PDB entry 5D1Z | X-ray diffraction, 3.17 A resolution | chains G and J of the 10 polymer chains in the assembly

[Chain G]
Protein: Y10 Heavy Chain
Source organism: Homo sapiens
Chain sequence (264 residues; row label = number of the first residue in the row):
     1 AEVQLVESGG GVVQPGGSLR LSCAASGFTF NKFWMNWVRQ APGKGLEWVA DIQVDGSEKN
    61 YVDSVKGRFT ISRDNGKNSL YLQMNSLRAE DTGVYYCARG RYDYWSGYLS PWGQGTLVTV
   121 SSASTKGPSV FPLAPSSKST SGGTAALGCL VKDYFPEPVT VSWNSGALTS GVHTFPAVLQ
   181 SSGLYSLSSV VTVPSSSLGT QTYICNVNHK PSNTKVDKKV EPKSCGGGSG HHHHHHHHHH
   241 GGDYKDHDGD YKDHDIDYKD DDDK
Disordered / not traced: 138-140, 226-264
Cystine bridges: C23-C97, C149-C205

[Chain J]
Protein: Iron-regulated surface determinant protein B
Source organism: Staphylococcus aureus (strain MSSA476)
UniProtKB: Q6GA86 (ISDB_STAAS); residues 115-269 here = UniProt positions 115-269
Chain sequence (157 residues; each row starts with the number of its first residue):
   113 GPAKATNNTY PILNQELREA IKNPAIKDKD HSAPNSRPID FEMKKKDGTQ QFYHYASSVK
   173 PARVIFTDSK PEIELGLQSG QFWRKFEVYE GDKKLPIKLV SYDTVKDYAY IRFSVSNGTK
   233 AVKIVSSTHF NNKEEKYDYT LMEFAQPIYN SADKFKT
Disordered / not traced: 113-118, 268-269
Differences from the reference sequence: expression tag (113-114)

[Interface between chain G and chain J]
Contacting residue pairs (21):
  Q53(G) with T121(J)
  D55(G) with N119(J), hydrogen bond; T121(J)
  Y102(G) with N126(J), hydrogen bond
  Y104(G) with N120(J); T121(J); Y122(J); P123(J), hydrophobic; I124(J); N135(J), hydrogen bond (backbone-side chain); A137(J)
  W105(G) with Q127(J); E131(J); K134(J); N135(J)
  S106(G) with N135(J), hydrogen bond (backbone-side chain); P136(J); A137(J)
  G107(G) with P136(J)
  Y108(G) with K134(J); P136(J), hydrophobic
Interface residues without a listed pair, chain G (12 interface residues in all): W34, S57, E58, R101
Interface residues without a listed pair, chain J (15 interface residues in all): A132, K141

[In short]
12 residues of chain G and 15 residues of chain J are in contact, with 4 hydrogen bonds. Among the polar pairs
are D55(G)-N119(J), Y102(G)-N126(J) and Y104(G)-N135(J).
Here chain G is Y10 Heavy Chain (Homo sapiens) and chain J is Iron-regulated surface determinant protein B
(Staphylococcus aureus (strain MSSA476)). Entry 5D1Z (IsdB NEAT1 bound by clone D4-10) was determined by X-ray
diffraction (same publication as 5D1X).
